Entry 1SUV (electron microscopy, 7.50 A resolution (low resolution: residue-level contacts below are approximate; hydrogen-bond / salt-bridge calls are withheld)); this record covers chains A and E of the 6 polymer chains in the assembly.

# Chain A
Name: Transferrin receptor protein 1
Source organism: Homo sapiens
Reference sequence: P02786 (TFR1_HUMAN); residue numbers follow UniProt; this construct covers 122-760
Chain sequence (639 residues; each row starts with the number of its first residue):
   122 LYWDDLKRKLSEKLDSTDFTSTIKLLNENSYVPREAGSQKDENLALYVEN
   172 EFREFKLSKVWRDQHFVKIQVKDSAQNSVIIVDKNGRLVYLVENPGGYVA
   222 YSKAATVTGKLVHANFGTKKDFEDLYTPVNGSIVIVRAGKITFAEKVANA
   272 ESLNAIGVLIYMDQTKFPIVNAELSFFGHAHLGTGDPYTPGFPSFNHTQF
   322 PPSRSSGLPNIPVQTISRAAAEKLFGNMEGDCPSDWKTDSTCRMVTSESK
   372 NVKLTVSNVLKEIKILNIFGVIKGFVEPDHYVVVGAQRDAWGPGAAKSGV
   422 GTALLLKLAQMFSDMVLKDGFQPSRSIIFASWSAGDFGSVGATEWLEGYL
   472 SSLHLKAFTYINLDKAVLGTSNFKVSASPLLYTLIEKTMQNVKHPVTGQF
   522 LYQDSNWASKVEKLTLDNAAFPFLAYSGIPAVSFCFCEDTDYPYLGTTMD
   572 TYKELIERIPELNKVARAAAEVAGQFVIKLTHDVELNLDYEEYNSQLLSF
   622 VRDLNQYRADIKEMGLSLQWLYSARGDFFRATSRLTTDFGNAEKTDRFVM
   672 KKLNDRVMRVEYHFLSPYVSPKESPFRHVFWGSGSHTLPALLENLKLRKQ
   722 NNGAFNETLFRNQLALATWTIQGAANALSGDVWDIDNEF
Cystine bridges: C353-C363, C556-C558

# Chain E
Name: Serotransferrin, C-lobe
Source organism: Homo sapiens
Notes: fragment: repeat 2
Chain sequence (345 residues; each row starts with the number of its first residue):
   332 PDPLQDECKAVKWCALGHHERLKCDEWSVTSGGLIECESAETPEDCIAKI
   382 MNGEADAMSLDGGYVYIAGQCGLVPVLAENYESTDCKKAPEEGYLSVAVV
   432 KKSNPDINWNNLEGKKSCHTAVDRTAGWNIPMGLLYNRINHCRFDEFFRQ
   482 GCAPGSQKNSSLCELCVGPSVCAPNNREGYYGYTGAFRCLVEKGDVAFVK
   532 SQTVLQNTGGRNSEPWAKDLKEEDFELLCLDGTRKPVSEAHNCHLAKAPN
   582 HAVVSRKDKAACVKQKLLDLQVEFGNTVADCSSKFCMFHSKTKDLLFRDD
   632 TKCLVDLRGKNTYEKYLGADYIKAVSNLRKCSTSRLLEACTFHKH
Cystine bridges: C339-C593, C345-C377, C355-C368, C402-C671, C417-C634, C449-C520, C473-C662, C483-C497, C494-C503, C560-C574, C612-C617
Bound ions: Fe ion: D392, Y425, Y514, H582 (together with carbonate ion)
Residues lining bound ligands: carbonate ion (CO3): D392, Y425, T451, R455, T456, A457, G458, Y514, H582

# Chain A / chain E interface
Pairs across the interface - 25 pairs, chain A then chain E:
  W528(A) with K340(E)
  A529(A) with K340(E)
  L619(A) with R352(E); D356(E)
  R623(A) with C355(E); D356(E); E357(E); S359(E); V360(E); I366(E); C368(E)
  D624(A) with V360(E)
  Q627(A) with V360(E)
  R629(A) with E357(E)
  Q640(A) with H349(E)
  Y643(A) with H349(E); L353(E)
  S644(A) with H349(E)
  R646(A) with R352(E); D356(E)
  F650(A) with R352(E); E369(E)
  R651(A) with E372(E)
  E759(A) with P500(E); S501(E)
Other interface residues (no listed pair), chain A (16 interface residues in all): V622, N626
Other interface residues (no listed pair), chain E (17 interface residues in all): W358, K622
From the paper, about this interface:
  - interface residues, chain E: H349(E), R352(E), L353(E), D356(E), E357(E), S359(E), V360(E), E369(E), E372(E)

# Overview
16 residues of chain A face 17 of chain E across their interface. Ligands of chain E: carbonate ion. The Fe
ion site is built by D392(E), Y425(E), Y514(E) and H582(E). From the paper: interface residues H349(E),
R352(E) and L353(E) among others.
Chain A is Transferrin receptor protein 1 and chain E is Serotransferrin, C-lobe, both from Homo sapiens; the
structure, Structure of Human Transferrin Receptor-Transferrin Complex, was determined by electron microscopy.
